4ZQW - chains B and A; structure by X-ray diffraction, 2.00 A resolution.

[Chain B]
Molecule: Immunity protein CdiI-o11
Organism: Escherichia coli O157:H7 (strain EC869)
UniProtKB: B3BM81 (CDII4_ECO5C); residues 1-167 here = UniProt positions 1-167
Chain sequence (177 residues; each row starts with the number of its first residue):
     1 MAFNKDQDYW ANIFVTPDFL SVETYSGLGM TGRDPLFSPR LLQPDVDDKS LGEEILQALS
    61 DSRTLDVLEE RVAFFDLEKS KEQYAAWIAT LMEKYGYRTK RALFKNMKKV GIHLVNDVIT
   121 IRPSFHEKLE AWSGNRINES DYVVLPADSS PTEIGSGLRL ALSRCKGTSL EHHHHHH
Disordered / not traced: 1, 169-177
Construct notes: expression tag (168-177)

[Chain A]
Molecule: macrocyclic peptide
Chain sequence (13 residues; each row starts with the number of its first residue):
     1 SAKEYALSGR ELT
Covalent attachments: covalent link Ser1-Thr13
Modified residues: Ala2 (L-ornithine; ORN)

[Chain B / chain A interface]
Contacting residue pairs (41; chain B residue first):
  Trp10(B) - Thr13(A)
  Asn12(B) - Glu11(A)  hydrogen bond
  Tyr25(B) - Gly9(A)
  Tyr25(B) - Arg10(A)
  Gly29(B) - Ser1(A)
  Gly29(B) - Thr13(A)  hydrogen bond (backbone-side chain)
  Met30(B) - Arg10(A)
  Met30(B) - Glu11(A)
  Thr31(B) - Arg10(A)
  Thr31(B) - Glu11(A)  hydrogen bond (backbone-backbone)
  Thr31(B) - Thr13(A)
  Gly32(B) - Gly9(A)
  Gly32(B) - Arg10(A)
  Arg33(B) - Gly9(A)  hydrogen bond (backbone-backbone)
  Arg33(B) - Arg10(A)
  Phe74(B) - Arg10(A)  hydrogen bond (backbone-side chain)
  Phe75(B) - Arg10(A)
  Ser80(B) - Arg10(A)  hydrogen bond
  Gln83(B) - Arg10(A)
  Tyr84(B) - Ser8(A)
  Tyr84(B) - Gly9(A)
  Lys109(B) - Glu4(A)  salt bridge
  Lys109(B) - Ala6(A)
  Lys109(B) - Glu11(A)  salt bridge
  Arg122(B) - Ala2(A)  hydrogen bond (side chain-backbone)
  Arg122(B) - Glu4(A)  salt bridge
  Pro123(B) - Glu4(A)
  Glu127(B) - Tyr5(A)
  Glu130(B) - Ala6(A)
  Glu130(B) - Leu7(A)
  Ala131(B) - Tyr5(A)
  Ala131(B) - Ala6(A)
  Trp132(B) - Tyr5(A)
  Trp132(B) - Ala6(A)  hydrogen bond (backbone-backbone)
  Ser133(B) - Glu4(A)
  Ser133(B) - Tyr5(A)
  Gly134(B) - Lys3(A)  hydrogen bond (backbone-side chain)
  Gly134(B) - Glu4(A)  hydrogen bond (backbone-backbone)
  Asn135(B) - Lys3(A)
  Arg136(B) - Lys3(A)
  Ile137(B) - Lys3(A)  hydrogen bond (backbone-side chain)
Also at the interface, not in a pair above, chain B (28 interface residues in all): Ser124, Lys128, Tyr142
Also at the interface, not in a pair above, chain A (13 interface residues in all): Leu12
Interface features reported in the paper:
  - pairs named by the authors: Ser80(B)-Arg10(A) (hydrogen bond)

[Summary]
The interface between chain B and chain A involves 28 residues on one side and 13 on the other; the contacts
include 11 hydrogen bonds and 3 salt bridges. Polar pairs include Lys109(B)-Glu4(A), Lys109(B)-Glu11(A) and
Arg122(B)-Glu4(A). The paper describes a hydrogen bond between Ser80(B) and Arg10(A).
Chain B is Immunity protein CdiI-o11 (Escherichia coli O157:H7 (strain EC869)) and chain A is macrocyclic
peptide; the structure, CdiI from Escherichia coli EC869 in complex with a macrocyclic peptide, was determined
by X-ray diffraction together with 4ZQU and 4ZQV from the same study.
